8I9P - chains C1 and LE of the 33 polymer chains in the assembly; structure by electron microscopy, 3.00 A resolution.

# Chain C1
Molecule: 3341-nt RNA strand
Source organism: Chaetomium thermophilum
Sequence (3341 nucleotides; row label = number of the first residue in the row):
     1 GGUUGACCUCGGAUCAGGUAGGAGGACCCGCUGAACUUAAGCAUAUCAAU
    51 AAGCGGAGGAAAAGAAACCAACAGGGAUUGCCCUAGUAACGGCGAGUGAA
   101 GCGGCAACAGCUCAAAUUUGAAAGCUGGCUUCGGCCCGCGUUGUAAUUUG
   151 GAGAGGAUGCUUUGGGCGAGGCUCCUUCUGAGUUCCCUGGAACGGGACGC
   201 CACAGAGGGUGAGAGCCCCGUAUAGUUGGAAGCCAAGCCUGUGUAAAGCU
   251 CCUUCGACGAGUCGAGUAGUUUGGGAAUGCUGCUCAAAAUGGGAGGUAAA
   301 UUUCUUCUAAAGCUAAAUACCGGCCAGAGACCGAUAGCGCACAAGUAGAG
   351 UGAUCGAAAGAUGAAAAGCACUUUGAAAAGAGGGUUAAAUAGCACGUGAA
   401 AUUGUUGAAAGGGAAGCGCUUGUGACCAGACUUGCGCCCGGCGGAUCAUC
   451 CGGUGUUCUCACCGGUGCACUCCGCCGGGCUCAGGCCAGCAUCGGUUCUG
   501 GCGGGGGGAUAAAGGCCCAGGGAAUGUGGCUCCUCCGGGAGUGUUAUAGC
   551 CCUGGGUGUAAUACCCUCGCCGGGACCGAGGACCGCGCUCUGCAAGGAUG
   601 CUGGCGUAAUGGUCACCAGCGACCCGUCUUGAAACACGGACCAAGGAGUC
   651 AAGGUUUUGCGCGAGUGUUUGGGUGUAAAACCCGCACGCGUAAUGAAAGU
   701 GAACGUAGGUGAGAGCUUCGGCGCAUCAUCGACCGAUCCUGAUGUAUUCG
   751 GAUGGAUUUGAGUAGGAGCGUUAAGCCUUGGACCCGAAAGAUGGUGAACU
   801 AUGCUUGGAUAGGGUGAAGCCAGAGGAAACUCUGGUGGAGGCUCGCAGCG
   851 GUUCUGACGUGCAAAUCGAUCGUCAAAUCUGAGCAUGGGGGCGAAAGACU
   901 AAUCGAACCAUCUAGUAGCUGGUUACCGCCGAAGUUUCCCUCAGGAUAGC
   951 AGUGUCGACCUUCAGUUUUAUGAGGUAAAGCGAAUGAUUAGGGACUCGGG
  1001 GGCGAUUUUUAGCCUUCAUCCAUUCUCAAACUUUAAAUAUGUAAGAAGCC
  1051 CUUGUUACUUAACUGAACGUGGGCAUUCGAAUGUAUCGACACUAGUGGGC
  1101 CAUUUUUGGUAAGCAGAACUGGCGAUGCGGGAUGAACCGAACGCGGGGUU
  1151 AAGGUGCCGGAGUGGACGCUCAUCAGACACCACAAAAGGCGUUAGUACAU
  1201 CUUGACAGCAGGACGGUGGCCAUGGAAGUCGGAAUCCGCUAAGGACUGUG
  1251 UAACAACUCACCUGCCGAAUGUACUAGCCCUGAAAAUGGAUGGCGCUCAA
  1301 GCGUCCCACCCAUACCCCGCCCUCAGGGUAGAAACGAUGCCCUGAGGAGU
  1351 AGGCGGCCGUGGAGGUCAGUGACGAAGCCUAGGGCGUGAGCCCGGGUCGA
  1401 ACGGCCUCUAGUGCAGAUCUUGGUGGUAGUAGCAAAUACUUCAAUGAGAA
  1451 CUUGAAGGACCGAAGUGGGGAAAGGUUCCAUGUGAACAGCGGUUGGACAU
  1501 GGGUUAGUCGAUCCUAAGCCAUAGGGAAGUUCCGUUUCAAAGGGGCACUC
  1551 GUGCCCCGUGUGGCGAAAGGGAAGCCGGUUAAUAUUCCGGCACCUGGAUG
  1601 UGGGUUUUGCGCGGCAACGCAACUGAACGCGGAGACGACGGCGGGGGCCC
  1651 CGGGCAGAGUUCUCUUUUCUUCUUAACGGUCUAUCACCCUGGAAACAGUU
  1701 UGUCUGGAGAUAGGGUUUAAUGGCCGGAAGAGCCCGACACUUCUGUCGGG
  1751 UCCGGUGCGCUCUCGACGUCCCUUGAAAAUCCGCGGGAGGGAAUAAUUCU
  1801 CACGCCAGGUCGUACUCAUAACCGCAGCAGGUCCCCAAGGUGAACAGCCU
  1851 CUGGUUGAUAGAACAAUGUAGAUAAGGGAAGUCGGCAAAAUAGAUCCGUA
  1901 ACUUCGGGAAAAGGAUUGGCUCUAAGGGUUGGGCACGUUGGGCUUUGGGC
  1951 GGACGCCCUGGGAGCAGAGGGCCUCUAGCCGGGCAACCGGCCGGCGGCCC
  2001 UCAGCACCCGGGGUUGAAGCCCUUAGCAGGCUUCGGCCGUCCGGCGUGCG
  2051 GUUAACAACCAACUUAGAACUGGUACGGACAGGGGGAAUCUGACUGUCUA
  2101 AUUAAAACAUAGCAUUGCGAUGGCCAGAAAGUGGUGUUGACGCAAUGUGA
  2151 UUUCUGCCCAGUGCUCUGAAUGUCAAAGUGAAGAAAUUCAACCAAGCGCG
  2201 GGUAAACGGCGGGAGUAACUAUGACUCUCUUAAGGUAGCCAAAUGCCUCG
  2251 UCAUCUAAUUAGUGACGCGCAUGAAUGGAUUAACGAGAUUCCCACUGUCC
  2301 CUAUCUACUAUCUAGCGAAACCACAGCCAAGGGAACGGGCUUGGCAAAAU
  2351 CAGCGGGGAAAGAAGACCCUGUUGAGCUUGACUCUAGUUUGACAUUGUGA
  2401 AAAGACAUAGGAGGUGUAGAAUAGGUGGGAGCUUCGGCGCCAGUGAAAUA
  2451 CCACUACUCCUAUUGUUUUUUUACUUAUUCAAUGAAGCGGGGCUGGACUU
  2501 GCGUCCAACUUCUGGAGUUAAGGUCCUUCGCGGGCCGACCCGGGUUGAAG
  2551 ACAUUGUCAGGUGGGGAGUUUGGCUGGGGCGGCACAUCUGUUAAACCAUA
  2601 ACGCAGGUGUCCUAAGGGGGGCUCAUGGAGAACAGAAAUCUCCAGUAGAA
  2651 CAAAAGGGUAAAAGUCCCCUUGAUUUUGAUUUUCAGUGUGAAUACAAACC
  2701 AUGAAAGUGUGGCCUAUCGAUCCUUUAGUCCCUCGAAAUUUGAGGCUAGA
  2751 GGUGCCAGAAAAGUUACCACAGGGAUAACUGGCUUGUGGCGGCCAAGCGU
  2801 UCAUAGCGACGUCGCUUUUUGAUCCUUCGAUGUCGGCUCUUCCUAUCAUA
  2851 CCGAAGCAGAAUUCGGUAAGCGUUGGAUUGUUCACCCACUAAUAGGGAAC
  2901 GUGAGCUGGGUUUAGACCGUCGUGAGACAGGUUAGUUUUACCCUACUGAU
  2951 GAACUCGUCGCAAUGGUAAUUCAGCUUAGUACGAGAGGAACCGCUGAUUC
  3001 AGAUAAUUGGUUUUUGCGGUUGUCCGACCGGGCAGUGCCGCGAAGCUACC
  3051 AUCUGCUGGAUAAUGGCUGAACGCCUCUAAGUCAGAAUCCAUGCCAGAAC
  3101 GCGACGAUACUACCCGCACGUUGUAGACGUAUAAGAAUAGGCUCCGGCCU
  3151 CGUAUCCUAGCAGGCGAUUCCUCCGCCGGCCUCGAAGUGGCCGUCGGUAA
  3201 UUCGCGUAUUGCAAUUUAGACACGCGCGGGAUCAAAUCCUUUGCAGACGA
  3251 CUUAGAUGUGCGAAAGGGUCCUGUAAGCAGUAGAGUAGCCUUGUUGUUAC
  3301 GAUCUGCUGAGGGUAAGCCCUCCUUCGCCUAGAUUUCCCAG
Unresolved in the structure: 1-2, 694-706, 800-905, 987-1028, 1179-1290, 1438-2309, 2327-3111, 3121-3123, 3215-3217, 3239-3330, 3338-3341

# Chain LE
Protein: 60S ribosomal protein L6
Source organism: Chaetomium thermophilum
Reference sequence: G0S0D6 (G0S0D6_CHATD); residues 1-200 here = UniProt positions 1-200
Amino-acid sequence (200 residues; numbered 1 to 200; the number before each row is that of its first residue):
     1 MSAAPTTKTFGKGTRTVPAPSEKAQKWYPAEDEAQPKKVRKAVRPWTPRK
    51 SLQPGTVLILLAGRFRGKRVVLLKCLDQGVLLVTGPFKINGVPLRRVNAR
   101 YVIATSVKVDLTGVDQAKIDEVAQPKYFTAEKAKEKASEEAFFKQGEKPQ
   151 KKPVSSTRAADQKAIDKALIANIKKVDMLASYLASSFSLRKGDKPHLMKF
Unresolved in the structure: 1-24, 131-136

# Interface between chain C1 and chain LE
Residue-residue contacts - 92 pairs, chain C1 then chain LE:
  C435(C1) with Trp27(LE), hydrogen bond to the sugar
  G436(C1) with Lys26(LE), sugar contact; Trp27(LE), phosphate contact
  C437(C1) with Lys26(LE), phosphate contact
  G489(C1) with Tyr101(LE), hydrogen bond to the sugar
  C490(C1) with Gln78(LE), hydrogen bond to the sugar; Gly79(LE), sugar contact; Asn98(LE), hydrogen bond to the sugar; Arg100(LE), phosphate contact
  A491(C1) with Trp46(LE), phosphate contact; Gln78(LE), sugar contact; Arg100(LE), salt bridge to the phosphate
  U492(C1) with Ala42(LE), hydrogen bond to the sugar; Arg44(LE), hydrogen bond to the sugar; Pro45(LE), sugar contact; Thr47(LE), phosphate contact
  C493(C1) with Lys41(LE), hydrogen bond to the base; Arg44(LE), salt bridge to the phosphate
  G494(C1) with Lys41(LE), sugar contact
  G574(C1) with Arg100(LE), salt bridge to the phosphate
  G578(C1) with Lys41(LE), base contact
  G580(C1) with Lys37(LE), base contact
  G581(C1) with Ala34(LE), sugar contact; Gln35(LE), hydrogen bond to the sugar; Pro36(LE), sugar contact; Lys37(LE), hydrogen bond to the base; Val39(LE), base contact
  A582(C1) with Gln35(LE), sugar contact; Pro36(LE), sugar contact; Lys37(LE), phosphate contact; Lys38(LE), sugar contact
  C583(C1) with Lys37(LE), phosphate contact; Lys38(LE), hydrogen bond to the phosphate
  G585(C1) with Arg40(LE), hydrogen bond to the base
  C593(C1) with Arg44(LE), hydrogen bond to the phosphate
  A594(C1) with Arg40(LE), sugar contact; Lys41(LE), phosphate contact; Ala42(LE), hydrogen bond to the phosphate; Arg44(LE), salt bridge to the phosphate
  A595(C1) with Arg40(LE), base contact
  G596(C1) with Arg40(LE), base contact
  A598(C1) with Val39(LE), phosphate contact; Lys41(LE), salt bridge to the phosphate
  U599(C1) with Val39(LE), phosphate contact
  G600(C1) with Gln78(LE), hydrogen bond to the base
  C601(C1) with Gln78(LE), hydrogen bond to the sugar
  A1334(C1) with Tyr28(LE), base contact; Asp32(LE), hydrogen bond to the sugar
  G3129(C1) with Arg190(LE), base contact; Lys191(LE), hydrogen bond to the base
  C3157(C1) with Arg190(LE), hydrogen bond to the base
  U3158(C1) with Arg190(LE), sugar contact
  A3159(C1) with Ser185(LE), sugar contact
  G3160(C1) with Ala184(LE), phosphate contact; Ser185(LE), phosphate contact; Ser186(LE), hydrogen bond to the phosphate
  G3163(C1) with Lys68(LE), base contact; Ser186(LE), hydrogen bond to the base
  G3204(C1) with Lys88(LE), salt bridge to the phosphate
  U3207(C1) with Phe87(LE), base contact; Lys88(LE), base contact; Ile89(LE), base contact; Asn90(LE), base contact; Gly91(LE), base contact
  A3208(C1) with Arg64(LE), salt bridge to the phosphate; Phe87(LE), sugar contact; Pro93(LE), sugar contact; Val154(LE), sugar contact; Ala159(LE), base contact; Gln162(LE), base contact
  U3209(C1) with Arg64(LE), salt bridge to the phosphate; Phe65(LE), phosphate contact; Ala130(LE), hydrogen bond to the base; Lys152(LE), hydrogen bond to the sugar; Pro153(LE), sugar contact; Val154(LE), base contact; Arg158(LE), hydrogen bond to the base
  U3210(C1) with Arg64(LE), sugar contact; Lys151(LE), phosphate contact; Lys152(LE), phosphate contact
  G3211(C1) with Phe128(LE), sugar contact; Thr129(LE), base contact; Ala130(LE), hydrogen bond to the base; Arg158(LE), base contact
  C3212(C1) with Val80(LE), base contact; Arg96(LE), salt bridge to the phosphate; Val97(LE), sugar contact; Asn98(LE), hydrogen bond to the base
  A3213(C1) with Ala62(LE), sugar contact; Gly63(LE), phosphate contact; Arg95(LE), salt bridge to the phosphate; Val97(LE), phosphate contact
Other interface residues (no listed pair), chain C1 (43 interface residues in all): C584, C1335, A3131, G3206
Other interface residues (no listed pair), chain LE (56 interface residues in all): Tyr127, Ser155, Lys174, Leu189

# Summary
43 residues of chain C1 face 56 of chain LE across their interface; the contacts include 25 hydrogen bonds and
10 salt bridges. Among the polar pairs are C493(C1)-Lys41(LE), G581(C1)-Lys37(LE) and G585(C1)-Arg40(LE).
Chain C1 is a 3341-nt RNA strand and chain LE is 60S ribosomal protein L6, both from Chaetomium thermophilum;
the structure, Cryo-EM structure of a Chaetomium thermophilum pre-60S ribosomal subunit - State Mak16, was
determined by electron microscopy (same publication as 8I9T, 8I9V, 8I9W, 8I9X, 8I9Y, 8I9Z and 8IA0).
